PDB entry 5MKF | electron microscopy, 4.20 A resolution (low resolution: residue-level contacts below are approximate; hydrogen-bond / salt-bridge calls are withheld) | chains A and B of the 4 polymer chains in the assembly

# Chain A (and B)
Molecule: Polycystin-2
Organism: Homo sapiens
Notes: chain B of this document is another copy of the same molecule, construct and numbering; everything in this record applies to it too
UniProt: Q13563 (PKD2_HUMAN); residue numbers follow UniProt; this construct covers 1-968
Amino-acid sequence (968 residues; each row starts with the number of its first residue):
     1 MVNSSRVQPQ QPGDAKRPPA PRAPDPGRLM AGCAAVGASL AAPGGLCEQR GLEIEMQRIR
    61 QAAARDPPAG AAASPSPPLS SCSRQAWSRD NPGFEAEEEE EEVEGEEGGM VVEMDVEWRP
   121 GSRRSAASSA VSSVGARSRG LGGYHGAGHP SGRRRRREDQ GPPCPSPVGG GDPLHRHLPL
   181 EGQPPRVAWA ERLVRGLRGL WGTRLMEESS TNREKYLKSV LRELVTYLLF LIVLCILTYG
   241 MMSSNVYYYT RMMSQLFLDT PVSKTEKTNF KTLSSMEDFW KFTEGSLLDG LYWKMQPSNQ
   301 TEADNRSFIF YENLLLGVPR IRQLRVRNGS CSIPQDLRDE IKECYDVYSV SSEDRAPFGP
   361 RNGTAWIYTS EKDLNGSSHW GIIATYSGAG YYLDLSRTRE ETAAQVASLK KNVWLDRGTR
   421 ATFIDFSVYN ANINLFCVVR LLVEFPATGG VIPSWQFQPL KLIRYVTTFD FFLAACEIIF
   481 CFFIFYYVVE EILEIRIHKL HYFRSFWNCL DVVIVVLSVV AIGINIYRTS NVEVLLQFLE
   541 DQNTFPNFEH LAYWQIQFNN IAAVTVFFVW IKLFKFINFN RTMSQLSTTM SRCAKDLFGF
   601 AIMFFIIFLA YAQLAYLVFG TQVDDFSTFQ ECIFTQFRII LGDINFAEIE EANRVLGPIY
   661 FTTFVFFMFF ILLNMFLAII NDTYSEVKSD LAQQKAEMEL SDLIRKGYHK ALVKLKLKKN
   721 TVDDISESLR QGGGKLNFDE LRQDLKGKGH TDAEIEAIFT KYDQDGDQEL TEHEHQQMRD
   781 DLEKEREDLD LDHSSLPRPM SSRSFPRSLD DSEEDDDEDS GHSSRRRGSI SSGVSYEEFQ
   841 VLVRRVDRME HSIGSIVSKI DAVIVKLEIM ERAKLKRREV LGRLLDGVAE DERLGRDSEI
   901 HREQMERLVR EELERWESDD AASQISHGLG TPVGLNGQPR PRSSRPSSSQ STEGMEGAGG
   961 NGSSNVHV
Unresolved in the structure: 1-214, 696-968
Curated features (UniProtKB/Swiss-Prot):
  - region: Arg-803 to His-822 (Linker), Asp-810 to Gly-821 (Important for interaction with PACS1 and PACS2)
  - motif: Leu-641 to Asp-643 (Selectivity filter)
  - binding site (cholesterol): Gln-557
  - binding site (Ca(2+)): Leu-641, Asp-763, Asp-765, Asp-767, Glu-769, Glu-774
  - modified residue: Ser-76 (Phosphoserine), Ser-80 (Phosphoserine), Arg-137 (Omega-N-methylarginine), Ser-801 (Phosphoserine), Ser-808 (Phosphoserine), Ser-812 (Phosphoserine), Ser-829 (Phosphoserine)
  - glycosylation (N-linked (GlcNAc...) asparagine): Asn-299, Asn-305, Asn-328 (complex), Asn-362, Asn-375
Disulfides: Cys-331/Cys-344
Glycans and other covalent adducts: N-acetylglucosamine (NAG) linked to Asn-328, Asn-362
Metal / ion sites: Ca2+: Asn-681 (shared with Asn-681(B) of chain B; 1 residue of chain C; 1 residue of chain D)
Residues lining bound ligands:
  - CHS (4-amino-5-cyclohexyl-3-hydroxy-pentanoic acid), molecule 1: Leu-231, Ile-232, Cys-235, Ile-236, Tyr-239
  - CHS, molecule 2: Cys-235, Thr-238, Tyr-239
  - CHS, molecule 3: Leu-609, Gln-613, Phe-629
  - N-acetylglucosamine (NAG; 2-acetamido-2-deoxy-beta-D-glucopyranose): Ser-298, Asn-299, Gln-300, Thr-301
  - 1,2-dipalmitoyl-sn-glycero-3-phosphate (PX6), molecule 1: His-379, Trp-380, Gln-456, Tyr-553, Ile-556, Gln-557, Asn-560, Phe-568
  - 1,2-dipalmitoyl-sn-glycero-3-phosphate (PX6), molecule 2: Asn-653, Arg-654, Val-655

# Chain A / chain B interface
Residue-residue contacts - 70 pairs, chain A then chain B:
  Thr-238(A) / Gln-613(B)
  Met-242(A) / Tyr-616(B)
  Ser-243(A) / Tyr-616(B)
  Ser-244(A) / Tyr-616(B)
  Tyr-247(A) / Gly-620(B)
  Tyr-247(A) / Gln-622(B)
  Tyr-247(A) / Asp-624(B)
  Tyr-248(A) / Ile-382(B)
  Tyr-248(A) / Thr-448(B)
  Tyr-248(A) / Ile-452(B)
  Tyr-249(A) / Thr-448(B)
  Thr-250(A) / Thr-621(B)
  Arg-251(A) / Val-451(B)
  Arg-251(A) / Ile-452(B)
  Met-252(A) / Thr-448(B)
  Met-252(A) / Gly-449(B)
  Met-252(A) / Gly-450(B)
  Gln-296(A) / Asp-416(B)
  Gln-296(A) / Arg-417(B)
  Phe-310(A) / Gly-449(B)
  Tyr-311(A) / Met-276(B)
  Tyr-311(A) / Arg-417(B)
  Glu-312(A) / Gly-418(B)
  Glu-312(A) / Arg-420(B)
  Glu-312(A) / Pro-446(B)
  Glu-312(A) / Ala-447(B)
  Glu-312(A) / Thr-448(B)
  Glu-312(A) / Gly-449(B)
  Asn-313(A) / Thr-448(B)
  Trp-380(A) / Arg-654(B)
  Tyr-429(A) / Leu-337(B)
  Asn-432(A) / Cys-344(B)
  Asn-432(A) / Tyr-345(B)
  Asn-432(A) / Ala-447(B)
  Ser-454(A) / Arg-654(B)
  Trp-455(A) / Glu-651(B)
  Gln-456(A) / Gln-622(B)
  Phe-457(A) / Gln-622(B)
  Gln-537(A) / Asp-336(B)
  Asp-541(A) / Glu-340(B)
  Asn-559(A) / Leu-617(B)
  Asn-560(A) / Leu-656(B)
  Ala-563(A) / Leu-617(B)
  Phe-567(A) / Ala-610(B)
  Phe-567(A) / Leu-614(B)
  Trp-570(A) / Gln-613(B)
  Ile-571(A) / Ile-607(B)
  Phe-574(A) / Met-603(B)
  Leu-586(A) / Asp-596(B)
  Met-590(A) / Ile-671(B)
  Met-590(A) / Asn-674(B)
  Met-590(A) / Met-675(B)
  Phe-634(A) / Phe-646(B)
  Phe-634(A) / Pro-658(B)
  Phe-634(A) / Thr-662(B)
  Leu-641(A) / Ile-639(B)
  Leu-641(A) / Val-665(B)
  Leu-641(A) / Phe-669(B)
  Asp-643(A) / Ile-644(B)
  Phe-676(A) / Phe-670(B)
  Phe-676(A) / Leu-673(B)
  Leu-677(A) / Leu-673(B)
  Leu-677(A) / Leu-677(B)
  Ile-680(A) / Leu-673(B)
  Ile-680(A) / Asn-674(B)
  Asn-681(A) / Ala-678(B)
  Asn-681(A) / Asn-681(B)
  Tyr-684(A) / Asp-596(B)
  Tyr-684(A) / Ile-679(B)
  Tyr-684(A) / Asp-682(B)
Other interface residues (no listed pair), chain A (57 interface residues in all): Asn-245, Val-246, Phe-308, Ile-382, Asn-430, Ala-431, Ile-433, Gln-458, Pro-459, Ile-463, Val-566, Ser-587, Cys-593, Glu-631, Phe-637, Arg-638
Other interface residues (no listed pair), chain B (65 interface residues in all): Glu-277, Cys-331, Pro-334, Glu-343, Val-347, Ile-383, Tyr-611, Val-618, Val-623, Ser-627, Ile-640, Leu-641, Glu-650, Ala-652, Phe-661

# Overview
Chain A and chain B form an interface of 57 and 65 residues respectively. Bound to chain A:
N-acetylglucosamine, 1,2-dipalmitoyl-sn-glycero-3-phosphate and 3 copies of compound CHS. N-acetylglucosamine
is covalently linked to Asn-328(A) and Asn-362(A).
Chain A and chain B are both Polycystin-2 (Homo sapiens); the structure, cryoEM Structure of Polycystin-2 in
complex with calcium and lipids, was determined by electron microscopy (same publication as 5MKE).
